Entry 1P0M (X-ray diffraction, 2.38 A resolution); this record covers chain A.

[Chain A]
Name: Cholinesterase
Source organism: Homo sapiens
Notes: EC 3.1.1.8
UniProt: P06276 (CHLE_HUMAN); residues 1-529 here correspond to UniProt positions 29-557 (UniProt number = residue number + 28)
Amino-acid sequence (529 residues; each row starts with the number of its first residue):
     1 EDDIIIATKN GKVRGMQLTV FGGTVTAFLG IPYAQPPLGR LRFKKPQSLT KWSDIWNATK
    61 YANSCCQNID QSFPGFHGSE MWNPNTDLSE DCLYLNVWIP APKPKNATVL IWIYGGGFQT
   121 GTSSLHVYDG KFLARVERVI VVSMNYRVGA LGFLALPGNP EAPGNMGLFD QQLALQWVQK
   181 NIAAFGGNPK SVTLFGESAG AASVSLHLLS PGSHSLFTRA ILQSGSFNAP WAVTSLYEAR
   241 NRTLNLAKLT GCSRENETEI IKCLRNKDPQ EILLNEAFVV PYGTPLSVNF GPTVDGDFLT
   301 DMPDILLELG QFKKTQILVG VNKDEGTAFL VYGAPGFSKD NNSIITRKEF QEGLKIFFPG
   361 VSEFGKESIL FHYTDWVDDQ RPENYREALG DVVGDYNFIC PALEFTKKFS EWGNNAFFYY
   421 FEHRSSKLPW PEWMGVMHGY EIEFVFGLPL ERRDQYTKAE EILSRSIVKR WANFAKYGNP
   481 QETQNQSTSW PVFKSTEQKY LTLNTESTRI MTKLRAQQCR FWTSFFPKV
Not modelled in the structure: 1-3, 378-379, 455
Sequence notes: engineered mutation Gln17 (Asn45 in P06276), Gln455 (Asn483 in P06276), Gln481 (Asn509 in P06276), Gln486 (Asn514 in P06276)
Disulfides: Cys65-Cys92, Cys252-Cys263, Cys400-Cys519
Covalently attached groups: N-acetylglucosamine (NAG) linked to Asn57, Asn106, Asn485; glycan linked to Asn241, Asn341
Small-molecule neighbours: choline ion (CHT): Trp82, Gly115, Gly116, Tyr128, Glu197, Ser198, His438, Gly439
Curated features (UniProtKB/Swiss-Prot):
  - active site: Ser198 (Acyl-ester intermediate), Glu325 (Charge relay system), His438 (Charge relay system)
  - binding site (tacrine): Trp82, His438
  - binding site (substrate): Gly116, Gly117
  - modified residue: Ser198 (Phosphoserine)
  - glycosylation (N-linked (GlcNAc...) asparagine): Asn57 (complex), Asn106 (complex), Asn241 (complex), Asn256 (complex), Asn341 (complex), Asn485

[Overview]
Bound to chain A: choline ion. N-acetylglucosamine is covalently linked to Asn57, Asn106 and Asn485. From
UniProt: 3 active-site residues, tacrine-binding residues Trp82 and His438 and substrate-binding residues
Gly116 and Gly117.
Chain A is Cholinesterase (Homo sapiens); the structure, Crystal structure of human butyryl cholinesterase in
complex with a choline molecule, was determined by X-ray diffraction (same publication as 1P0I, 1P0P and
1P0Q).
